7X3V - chains F and J of the 11 polymer chains in the assembly; structure by electron microscopy, 3.09 A resolution.

Chain F:
Molecule: Histone H4
Source organism: Xenopus laevis
Reference sequence: P62799 (H4_XENLA); residues 0-102 here correspond to UniProt positions 1-103 (UniProt number = residue number + 1)
Amino-acid sequence (103 residues; numbered 0 to 102; the number before each row is that of its first residue; numbering starts at 0):
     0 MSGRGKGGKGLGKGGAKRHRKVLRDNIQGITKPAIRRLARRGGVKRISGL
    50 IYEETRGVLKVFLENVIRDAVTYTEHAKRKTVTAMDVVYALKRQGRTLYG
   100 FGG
Unresolved in the structure: 0-16
UniProt features mapped onto this chain:
  - DNA-binding region: Lys16 to Lys20
  - modified residue: Ser1 (N-acetylserine), Arg3 (Asymmetric dimethylarginine), Lys5 (N6-(2-hydroxyisobutyryl)lysine), Lys8 (N6-(2-hydroxyisobutyryl)lysine), Lys12 (N6-(2-hydroxyisobutyryl)lysine), Lys16 (N6-(2-hydroxyisobutyryl)lysine), Lys20 (N6,N6,N6-trimethyllysine), Lys31 (N6-(2-hydroxyisobutyryl)lysine), Lys44 (N6-(2-hydroxyisobutyryl)lysine), Ser47 (Phosphoserine), Tyr51 (Phosphotyrosine), Lys59 (N6-(2-hydroxyisobutyryl)lysine), Lys77 (N6-(2-hydroxyisobutyryl)lysine), Lys79 (N6-(2-hydroxyisobutyryl)lysine), Tyr88 (Phosphotyrosine), Lys91 (N6-(2-hydroxyisobutyryl)lysine)
  - cross-link (Glycyl lysine isopeptide (Lys-Gly)): Lys31 (interchain with G-Cter in UFM1), Lys91 (interchain with G-Cter in ubiquitin)

Chain J:
Molecule: 146-nt DNA strand
Sequence (146 nucleotides; row label = number of the first residue in the row):
     1 TCAGGATGTATATATCTGACACGTGCCTGGAGACTAGGGAGTAATCCCCT
    51 TGGCGGTTAAAACGCGGGGGACAGCGCGTACGTGCGTTTAAGCGGTGCTA
   101 GAGCTGTCTACGACCAATTGAGCGGCCTCGGCACCGGGATTCTCCA

Chain F / chain J interface:
Residue-residue contacts (10):
  Arg35(F) - DG82(J)  salt bridge to the phosphate
  Arg45(F) - DC81(J)  hydrogen bond to the sugar
  Arg45(F) - DG82(J)  phosphate contact
  Ile46(F) - DC81(J)  sugar contact
  Ile46(F) - DG82(J)  hydrogen bond to the phosphate
  Ser47(F) - DC81(J)  hydrogen bond to the phosphate
  Gly48(F) - DC81(J)  hydrogen bond to the phosphate
  Arg78(F) - DA102(J)  phosphate contact
  Lys79(F) - DA102(J)  hydrogen bond to the phosphate
  Thr80(F) - DA102(J)  hydrogen bond to the phosphate
Interface residues without a listed pair, chain F (10 interface residues in all): Lys44, Lys77
Interface residues without a listed pair, chain J (5 interface residues in all): DG101, DG103

In short:
Chain F and chain J form an interface of 10 and 5 residues respectively; the contacts include 6 hydrogen bonds
and 1 salt bridge. Among the polar pairs are Arg45(F)-DC81(J), Ile46(F)-DG82(J) and Ser47(F)-DC81(J). Curated
annotation (UniProt) lists a DNA-binding region on chain F.
Here chain F is Histone H4 (Xenopus laevis) and chain J is a 146-nt DNA strand. Entry 7X3V (Cryo-EM structure
of IOC3-N2 nucleosome) was determined by electron microscopy together with 7X3T, 7X3W and 7X3X from the same
study.
